Entry 1MV8 (X-ray diffraction, 1.55 A resolution); this record covers chains A and B.

# Chain A (and B)
Molecule: GDP-mannose 6-dehydrogenase
Source organism: Pseudomonas aeruginosa
Notes: EC 1.1.1.132; chain B of this document is another copy of the same molecule, construct and numbering; everything in this record applies to it too
UniProtKB: P11759 (ALGD_PSEAE); numbering as in UniProt (aligned over 1-436)
Chain sequence (436 residues; row label = number of the first residue in the row):
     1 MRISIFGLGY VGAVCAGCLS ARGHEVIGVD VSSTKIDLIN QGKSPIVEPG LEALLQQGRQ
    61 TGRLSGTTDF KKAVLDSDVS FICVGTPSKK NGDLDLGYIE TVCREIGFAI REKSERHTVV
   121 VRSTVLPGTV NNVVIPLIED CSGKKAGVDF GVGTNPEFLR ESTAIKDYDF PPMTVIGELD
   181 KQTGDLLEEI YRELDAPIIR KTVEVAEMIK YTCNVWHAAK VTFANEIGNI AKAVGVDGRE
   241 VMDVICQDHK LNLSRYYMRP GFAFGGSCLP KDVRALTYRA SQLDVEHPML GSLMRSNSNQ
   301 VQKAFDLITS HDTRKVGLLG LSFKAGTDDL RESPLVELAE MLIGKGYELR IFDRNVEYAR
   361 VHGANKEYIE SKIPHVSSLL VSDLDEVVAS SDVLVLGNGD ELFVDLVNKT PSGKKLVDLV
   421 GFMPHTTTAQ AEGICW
Small-molecule neighbours:
  - GDX (guanosine 5'-(trihydrogen diphosphate), p'-D-mannopyranosyl ester), molecule 1: Glu157, Phe158, Leu159, Arg160, Glu161, Lys210, Asn214, His217, Val221, Asn225
  - GDX, molecule 2: Leu251, Tyr256, Tyr257, Met258, Arg259, Pro260, Gly261, Phe262, Ala263, Phe264, Gly265, Cys268, Leu269, Asp272, Phe323, Lys324
  - NAD (nicotinamide-adenine-dinucleotide), molecule 1: Phe6, Gly7, Leu8, Gly9, Tyr10, Val11, Gly12, Val29, Asp30, Val31, Ser32, Lys35, Cys83, Val84, Gly85, Thr86, Tyr98, Thr101, Val102, Glu105, Ser123, Thr124, Glu157, Glu161
  - NAD, molecule 2: Ser267, Cys268, Lys271, Arg331
Curated features (UniProtKB/Swiss-Prot):
  - region: Tyr278 to Arg295 (Inter-domain linker)
  - active site: Cys268 (Nucleophile)
  - binding site (NAD(+)): Tyr10, Val11, Asp30, Lys35, Thr86, Thr124, Lys271, Arg331
  - binding site (GDP-alpha-D-mannuronate): Glu161, Lys210, Asn214, His217, Asn225, Tyr256, Tyr257, Arg259, Phe262, Gly265, Lys324
  - natural variant: Leu349 (L349F: In strain: 3380)

# Chain A / chain B interface
Residue-residue contacts - 263 pairs, chain A then chain B:
  Tyr10(A) - Thr327(B)
  Tyr10(A) - Asp328(B)  hydrogen bond
  Tyr10(A) - Asp329(B)  hydrogen bond (side chain-backbone)
  Tyr10(A) - Arg331(B)
  Tyr10(A) - Asn365(B)  hydrogen bond
  Lys35(A) - Ala364(B)
  Leu38(A) - Gly363(B)
  Leu38(A) - Ala364(B)
  Pro45(A) - Gly363(B)
  Pro45(A) - Ala364(B)  hydrogen bond (backbone-backbone)
  Ile46(A) - Asp328(B)
  Val47(A) - Gly326(B)
  Val47(A) - Thr327(B)
  Val47(A) - Asp328(B)  hydrogen bond (backbone-side chain)
  Val47(A) - Asn355(B)
  Pro49(A) - Gly326(B)
  Thr86(A) - Lys271(B)  hydrogen bond (backbone-side chain)
  Pro87(A) - Lys271(B)
  Ser88(A) - Lys271(B)
  Ser88(A) - Arg274(B)  hydrogen bond
  Asn91(A) - Tyr278(B)  hydrogen bond
  Gly92(A) - Arg274(B)
  Gly92(A) - Ala275(B)  hydrogen bond (backbone-backbone)
  Asp93(A) - Tyr278(B)
  Thr124(A) - Asp272(B)
  Arg160(A) - Leu251(B)
  Arg160(A) - Tyr256(B)
  Arg160(A) - Lys324(B)
  Glu161(A) - Ser267(B)  hydrogen bond
  Glu161(A) - Phe323(B)
  Glu161(A) - Lys324(B)  hydrogen bond (backbone-side chain)
  Glu161(A) - Thr327(B)
  Glu161(A) - Asp329(B)
  Glu161(A) - Arg331(B)  salt bridge
  Ser162(A) - Lys324(B)  hydrogen bond
  Ser162(A) - Ala325(B)
  Ser162(A) - Gly326(B)
  Phe170(A) - Lys250(B)
  Pro171(A) - Lys250(B)
  Pro172(A) - Asp248(B)
  Pro172(A) - Lys250(B)
  Met173(A) - Val244(B)
  Met173(A) - Asp248(B)
  Ile199(A) - Val244(B)  hydrophobic
  Ile199(A) - Gln247(B)
  Lys201(A) - Glu240(B)  salt bridge
  Lys201(A) - Val244(B)
  Glu204(A) - Val236(B)
  Val205(A) - Val236(B)  hydrophobic
  Val205(A) - Glu240(B)
  Met208(A) - Ile227(B)
  Met208(A) - Ile230(B)  hydrophobic
  Met208(A) - Ala231(B)
  Met208(A) - Val241(B)  hydrophobic
  Ile209(A) - Val244(B)  hydrophobic
  Ile209(A) - Ile245(B)
  Tyr211(A) - Asp272(B)
  Tyr211(A) - Ala275(B)  hydrophobic
  Thr212(A) - Phe223(B)
  Thr212(A) - Ile227(B)
  Thr212(A) - Val241(B)
  Thr212(A) - Met242(B)
  Thr212(A) - Ile245(B)
  Cys213(A) - Ile245(B)  hydrophobic
  Cys213(A) - Asn252(B)
  Asn214(A) - Cys268(B)
  Asn214(A) - Leu269(B)
  Asn214(A) - Asp272(B)  hydrogen bond
  Val215(A) - Phe223(B)
  Val215(A) - Leu276(B)  hydrophobic
  Val215(A) - Leu290(B)  hydrophobic
  Val215(A) - Leu293(B)  hydrophobic
  Trp216(A) - Trp216(B)  hydrophobic
  Trp216(A) - Phe223(B)  hydrophobic
  Trp216(A) - Asn252(B)  hydrogen bond (side chain-backbone)
  His217(A) - Leu251(B)
  His217(A) - Asn252(B)  hydrogen bond
  His217(A) - Tyr257(B)  hydrogen bond
  Ala218(A) - Phe264(B)  hydrophobic
  Ala218(A) - Leu269(B)
  Ala218(A) - Val273(B)  hydrophobic
  Lys220(A) - Leu251(B)  hydrogen bond (side chain-backbone)
  Lys220(A) - Asn252(B)  hydrogen bond (side chain-backbone)
  Lys220(A) - Ser254(B)  hydrogen bond (side chain-backbone)
  Lys220(A) - Tyr256(B)  hydrogen bond (side chain-backbone)
  Lys220(A) - Tyr257(B)
  Lys220(A) - Met258(B)
  Val221(A) - Tyr257(B)  hydrogen bond (backbone-backbone)
  Thr222(A) - Phe264(B)
  Thr222(A) - Leu293(B)
  Thr222(A) - Ser296(B)
  Phe223(A) - Thr212(B)
  Phe223(A) - Val215(B)
  Phe223(A) - Trp216(B)  hydrophobic
  Ala224(A) - Met258(B)
  Ala224(A) - Arg259(B)
  Ala224(A) - Pro260(B)
  Asn225(A) - Pro260(B)
  Asn225(A) - Gly261(B)  hydrogen bond (side chain-backbone)
  Asn225(A) - Phe262(B)  hydrogen bond (side chain-backbone)
  Asn225(A) - Gln300(B)
  Asn225(A) - Cys435(B)
  Glu226(A) - Ser296(B)  hydrogen bond
  Ile227(A) - Thr212(B)
  Gly228(A) - Pro260(B)
  Gly228(A) - Cys435(B)
  Asn229(A) - Gln300(B)  hydrogen bond
  Asn229(A) - Lys303(B)  hydrogen bond
  Asn229(A) - Ile434(B)
  Asn229(A) - Cys435(B)  hydrogen bond
  Ile230(A) - Met208(B)  hydrophobic
  Lys232(A) - Thr427(B)  hydrogen bond
  Lys232(A) - Gly433(B)  hydrogen bond (side chain-backbone)
  Lys232(A) - Ile434(B)
  Lys232(A) - Cys435(B)
  Lys232(A) - Trp436(B)  hydrogen bond (side chain-backbone)
  Val236(A) - Glu204(B)
  Val236(A) - Val205(B)  hydrophobic
  Val236(A) - Met208(B)  hydrophobic
  Asp237(A) - Thr426(B)
  Asp237(A) - Trp436(B)
  Gly238(A) - Pro260(B)
  Gly238(A) - Cys435(B)  hydrogen bond (backbone-backbone)
  Arg239(A) - Gly421(B)  hydrogen bond (side chain-backbone)
  Arg239(A) - Met423(B)  hydrogen bond (side chain-backbone)
  Arg239(A) - His425(B)  hydrogen bond (side chain-backbone)
  Arg239(A) - Trp436(B)
  Glu240(A) - Lys201(B)  salt bridge
  Val241(A) - Met208(B)  hydrophobic
  Val241(A) - Thr212(B)
  Met242(A) - Thr212(B)
  Met242(A) - Met258(B)
  Met242(A) - Pro260(B)  hydrophobic
  Asp243(A) - Arg255(B)  salt bridge
  Val244(A) - Met173(B)
  Val244(A) - Ile199(B)  hydrophobic
  Val244(A) - Lys201(B)
  Val244(A) - Ile209(B)  hydrophobic
  Ile245(A) - Ile209(B)
  Ile245(A) - Thr212(B)
  Ile245(A) - Cys213(B)  hydrophobic
  Cys246(A) - Arg255(B)
  Cys246(A) - Met258(B)  hydrophobic
  Gln247(A) - Ile199(B)
  Asp248(A) - Pro172(B)
  Lys250(A) - Phe170(B)  hydrogen bond (side chain-backbone)
  Lys250(A) - Pro171(B)  hydrogen bond (side chain-backbone)
  Lys250(A) - Pro172(B)
  Leu251(A) - Arg160(B)
  Leu251(A) - His217(B)
  Leu251(A) - Lys220(B)  hydrogen bond (backbone-side chain)
  Asn252(A) - Cys213(B)
  Asn252(A) - Trp216(B)  hydrogen bond (backbone-side chain)
  Asn252(A) - His217(B)  hydrogen bond
  Asn252(A) - Lys220(B)  hydrogen bond (backbone-side chain)
  Leu253(A) - Leu253(B)
  Leu253(A) - Ser254(B)
  Leu253(A) - Arg255(B)
  Ser254(A) - Lys220(B)  hydrogen bond (backbone-side chain)
  Ser254(A) - Leu253(B)
  Arg255(A) - Asp243(B)  salt bridge
  Arg255(A) - Cys246(B)
  Arg255(A) - Leu253(B)
  Tyr256(A) - Arg160(B)
  Tyr256(A) - Lys220(B)  hydrogen bond (backbone-side chain)
  Tyr257(A) - His217(B)  hydrogen bond
  Tyr257(A) - Lys220(B)
  Tyr257(A) - Val221(B)  hydrogen bond (backbone-backbone)
  Met258(A) - Lys220(B)
  Met258(A) - Ala224(B)
  Met258(A) - Met242(B)
  Met258(A) - Cys246(B)  hydrophobic
  Arg259(A) - Ala224(B)
  Arg259(A) - Asn225(B)
  Pro260(A) - Ala224(B)
  Pro260(A) - Asn225(B)
  Pro260(A) - Gly228(B)
  Pro260(A) - Gly238(B)
  Pro260(A) - Arg239(B)
  Pro260(A) - Met242(B)  hydrophobic
  Gly261(A) - Asn225(B)  hydrogen bond (backbone-side chain)
  Phe262(A) - Asn225(B)  hydrogen bond (backbone-side chain)
  Phe264(A) - Ala218(B)  hydrophobic
  Phe264(A) - Thr222(B)
  Ser267(A) - Glu161(B)  hydrogen bond
  Cys268(A) - Asn214(B)
  Leu269(A) - Asn214(B)
  Leu269(A) - Ala218(B)
  Lys271(A) - Thr86(B)  hydrogen bond
  Lys271(A) - Pro87(B)
  Lys271(A) - Ser88(B)
  Asp272(A) - Thr124(B)
  Asp272(A) - Tyr211(B)
  Asp272(A) - Asn214(B)  hydrogen bond
  Val273(A) - Ala218(B)  hydrophobic
  Arg274(A) - Ser88(B)  hydrogen bond
  Arg274(A) - Gly92(B)
  Ala275(A) - Gly92(B)  hydrogen bond (backbone-backbone)
  Ala275(A) - Tyr211(B)  hydrophobic
  Leu276(A) - Val215(B)  hydrophobic
  Tyr278(A) - Asn91(B)  hydrogen bond
  Tyr278(A) - Asp93(B)
  Glu286(A) - Asn299(B)
  Pro288(A) - Ser292(B)
  Pro288(A) - Ser296(B)
  Pro288(A) - Asn299(B)
  Met289(A) - Met289(B)  hydrophobic
  Met289(A) - Ser292(B)
  Met289(A) - Leu293(B)  hydrophobic
  Leu290(A) - Val215(B)  hydrophobic
  Ser292(A) - Pro288(B)
  Ser292(A) - Met289(B)
  Leu293(A) - Thr222(B)
  Leu293(A) - Met289(B)  hydrophobic
  Ser296(A) - Thr222(B)
  Ser296(A) - Glu226(B)  hydrogen bond
  Ser296(A) - Pro288(B)
  Asn299(A) - Glu286(B)
  Asn299(A) - Pro288(B)
  Gln300(A) - Asn225(B)
  Gln300(A) - Asn229(B)  hydrogen bond
  Lys303(A) - Asn229(B)
  Phe323(A) - Glu161(B)
  Lys324(A) - Arg160(B)
  Lys324(A) - Glu161(B)  hydrogen bond (side chain-backbone)
  Lys324(A) - Ser162(B)  hydrogen bond
  Ala325(A) - Ser162(B)
  Gly326(A) - Val47(B)
  Gly326(A) - Pro49(B)
  Gly326(A) - Ser162(B)
  Thr327(A) - Tyr10(B)
  Thr327(A) - Val47(B)
  Thr327(A) - Glu161(B)
  Asp328(A) - Tyr10(B)  hydrogen bond
  Asp328(A) - Val47(B)  hydrogen bond (side chain-backbone)
  Asp329(A) - Tyr10(B)  hydrogen bond (backbone-side chain)
  Asp329(A) - Glu161(B)
  Arg331(A) - Tyr10(B)
  Arg331(A) - Glu161(B)  salt bridge
  Asn355(A) - Val47(B)
  Tyr358(A) - Val47(B)  hydrophobic
  Gly363(A) - Leu38(B)
  Gly363(A) - Pro45(B)
  Ala364(A) - Lys35(B)
  Ala364(A) - Leu38(B)
  Ala364(A) - Pro45(B)  hydrogen bond (backbone-backbone)
  Asn365(A) - Tyr10(B)  hydrogen bond
  Gly421(A) - Arg239(B)  hydrogen bond (backbone-side chain)
  Met423(A) - Arg239(B)  hydrogen bond (backbone-side chain)
  His425(A) - Arg239(B)  hydrogen bond (backbone-side chain)
  Thr426(A) - Asp237(B)
  Thr427(A) - Lys232(B)  hydrogen bond
  Gly433(A) - Lys232(B)  hydrogen bond (backbone-side chain)
  Ile434(A) - Asn229(B)
  Ile434(A) - Lys232(B)
  Cys435(A) - Asn225(B)
  Cys435(A) - Gly228(B)
  Cys435(A) - Asn229(B)  hydrogen bond
  Cys435(A) - Lys232(B)
  Cys435(A) - Gly238(B)  hydrogen bond (backbone-backbone)
  Trp436(A) - Lys232(B)  hydrogen bond (backbone-side chain)
  Trp436(A) - Asp237(B)
  Trp436(A) - Arg239(B)
Interface residues without a listed pair, chain A (134 interface residues in all): Thr34, Ser44, Glu48, Leu94, Leu126, Pro127, Phe158, Pro197, Ala219, Ala231, Val234, Ala263, Arg279, Gln282, Arg295, Asp418, Phe422, Pro424
Interface residues without a listed pair, chain B (134 interface residues in all): Thr34, Ser44, Ile46, Glu48, Leu94, Leu126, Pro127, Phe158, Pro197, Ala219, Val234, Ala263, Arg279, Gln282, Arg295, Tyr358, Asp418, Phe422, Pro424

# In short
The chain A/chain B interface involves 134 residues from each chain, with 69 hydrogen bonds and 6 salt
bridges. Polar contacts include Glu161(A)-Arg331(B), Lys201(A)-Glu240(B) and Asp243(A)-Arg255(B). Chain A
binds NAD and compound GDX.
Chain A and chain B are both GDP-mannose 6-dehydrogenase (Pseudomonas aeruginosa); the structure, 1.55 A
crystal structure of a ternary complex of GDP-mannose dehydrogenase from Psuedomonas aeruginosa, was
determined by X-ray diffraction, deposited together with 1MFZ and 1MUU.
